7Q05 - chains A and H of the 7 polymer chains in the assembly; structure by X-ray diffraction, 2.08 A resolution.

== Chain A ==
Protein: Terephthalate 1,2-dioxygenase, terminal oxygenase component subunit beta 1
Organism: Comamonas sp
Notes: EC 1.14.12.15
UniProt: Q3C1E2 (TPDB1_COMSP); numbering as in UniProt (aligned over 1-154)
Amino-acid sequence (154 residues; numbered 1 to 154; the number before each row is that of its first residue):
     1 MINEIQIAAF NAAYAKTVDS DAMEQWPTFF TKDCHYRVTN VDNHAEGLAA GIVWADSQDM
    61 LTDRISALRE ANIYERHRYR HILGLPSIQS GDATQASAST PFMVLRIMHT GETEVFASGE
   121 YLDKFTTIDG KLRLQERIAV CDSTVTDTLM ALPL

== Chain H ==
Protein: Lysozyme
Organism: Gallus gallus
Notes: EC 3.2.1.17
UniProt: P00698 (LYSC_CHICK); residues 1-129 here correspond to UniProt positions 19-147 (UniProt number = residue number + 18)
Amino-acid sequence (129 residues; numbered 1 to 129; the number before each row is that of its first residue):
     1 KVFGRCELAA AMKRHGLDNY RGYSLGNWVC AAKFESNFNT QATNRNTDGS TDYGILQINS
    61 RWWCNDGRTP GSRNLCNIPC SALLSSDITA SVNCAKKIVS DGNGMNAWVA WRNRCKGTDV
   121 QAWIRGCRL
Disulfides: C6-C127, C30-C115, C64-C80, C76-C94

== Interface between chain A and chain H ==
Residue-residue contacts - 18 pairs, chain A then chain H:
  M1(A) with S81(H); L84(H), hydrophobic
  I88(A) with P79(H)
  Q89(A) with N65(H); P79(H)
  S90(A) with N65(H); G67(H); P79(H)
  G91(A) with N65(H), hydrogen bond (backbone-backbone); D66(H); P79(H); C80(H), hydrogen bond (backbone-backbone); S81(H), hydrogen bond (backbone-backbone)
  D92(A) with Y53(H); R68(H); S81(H); L84(H)
  A93(A) with L84(H)
Other interface residues (no listed pair), chain H (11 interface residues in all): N74, I78

== Overview ==
Chain A and chain H form an interface of 7 and 11 residues respectively; the contacts include 3 hydrogen
bonds. The backbones hydrogen-bond at G91(A)-N65(H), G91(A)-C80(H) and G91(A)-S81(H).
Here chain A is Terephthalate 1,2-dioxygenase, terminal oxygenase component subunit beta 1 (Comamonas sp) and
chain H is Lysozyme (Gallus gallus). Entry 7Q05 (Crystal structure of TPADO in complex with TPA) was
determined by X-ray diffraction (same publication as 7Q04 and 7Q06).
